PDB entry 9H9R | electron microscopy, 8.20 A resolution (very low resolution: no residue pairs are listed; an interface is given only as per-side residue counts) | chains O and V of the 42 polymer chains in the assembly

# Chain O
Name: Spindle pole body component
From: Candida albicans
UniProt: Q59PZ2 (Q59PZ2_CANAL); numbering as in UniProt (aligned over 1-871)
Sequence (896 residues; row label = number of the first residue in the row; numbers below 1 keep their minus sign (Met-24 is residue -24)):
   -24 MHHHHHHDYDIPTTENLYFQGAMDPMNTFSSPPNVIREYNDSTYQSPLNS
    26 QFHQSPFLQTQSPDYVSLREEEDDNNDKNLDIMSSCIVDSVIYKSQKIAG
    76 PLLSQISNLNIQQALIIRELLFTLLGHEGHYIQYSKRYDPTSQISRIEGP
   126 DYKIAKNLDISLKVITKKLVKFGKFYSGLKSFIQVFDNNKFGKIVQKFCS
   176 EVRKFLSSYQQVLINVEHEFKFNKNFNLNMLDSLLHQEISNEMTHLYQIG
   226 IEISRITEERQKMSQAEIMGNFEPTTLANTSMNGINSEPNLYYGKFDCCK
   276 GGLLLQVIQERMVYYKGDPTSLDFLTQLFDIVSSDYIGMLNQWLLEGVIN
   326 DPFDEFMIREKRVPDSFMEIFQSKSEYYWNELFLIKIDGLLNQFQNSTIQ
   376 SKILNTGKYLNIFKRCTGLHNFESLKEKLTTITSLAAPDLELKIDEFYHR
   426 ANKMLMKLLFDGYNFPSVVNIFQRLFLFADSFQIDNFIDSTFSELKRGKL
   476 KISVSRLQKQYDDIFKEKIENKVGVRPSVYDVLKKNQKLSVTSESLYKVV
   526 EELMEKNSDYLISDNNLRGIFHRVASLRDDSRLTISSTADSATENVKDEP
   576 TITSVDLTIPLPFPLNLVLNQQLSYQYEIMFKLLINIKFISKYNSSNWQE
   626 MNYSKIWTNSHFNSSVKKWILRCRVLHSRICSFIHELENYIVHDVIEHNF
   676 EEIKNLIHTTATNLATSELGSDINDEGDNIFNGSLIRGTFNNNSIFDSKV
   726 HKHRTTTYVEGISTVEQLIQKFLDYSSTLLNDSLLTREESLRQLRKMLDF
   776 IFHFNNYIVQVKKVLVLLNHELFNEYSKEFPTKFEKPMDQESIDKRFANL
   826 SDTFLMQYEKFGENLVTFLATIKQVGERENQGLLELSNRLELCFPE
Not modelled in the structure: -24 to 36, 46-53, 238-275, 530-572, 805-813, 870-871
Differences from the reference sequence: initiating methionine (-24); expression tag (-23 to 0)

# Chain V
Name: Spc98p
From: Candida albicans
UniProt: A0A1D8PS42 (A0A1D8PS42_CANAL); residue numbers follow UniProt; this construct covers 1-785
Sequence (810 residues; numbered -24 to 785; the number before each row is that of its first residue; numbers below 1 keep their minus sign (Met-24 is residue -24)):
   -24 MHHHHHHDYDIPTTENLYFQGAMDPMALNKVQLIKLYSNRLVKSLVPVEF
    26 GEAFIQSIINDLQTTLLNTSSEEQNLSIIINKLKMQFLSNNLKNEWVEFQ
    76 NIVNSLSKFKSLDQICNYLAFLDALRDEKPEDILSTSTASLSPGKQNVMI
   126 NTVNTALTLSQLIEPYYDTLSEQTILTYLPYTMLGSDSKIFTFSNNYTRL
   176 EIPKDINNSFSSLLREVFEFAILYKQLAIVVDRYKGTLVSAIKTAYIAIL
   226 EAQLNKYVNDINNIFNNKPNSILVVYNSIFPWISILRFLYRVSNRLNRLD
   276 GYEFLTFIYSFTNHGDPKIRGIAVTAFTEVVKPYYNIVEHWIVKGELIDN
   326 NNEFFIIFDQEQNEFNSIIKLLPKKIPAFIKSSDKIFQIGKTLIFLNKYC
   376 RELKWVNQYNVKYSAILFNNHQGLASMTTNEMIKLIDSQYNEILTFLTQI
   426 IQGNNKLFTHVYNFKRFYFMETNDFIDAIMVKGKDVFNESSVNISSTYLR
   476 KVLQDAIQISSVKNFEYVDRLDSRVLNPQHGNLGWESFTIEYKIDDLPMS
   526 YLFEGHQHLQYLKMFHFLWKLRQLNNLLNWHFEMFNELNHNVVTKLSSRN
   576 RRPLAKSLSIITSIRFHFTQFLNELIAYLSYDVIEENFQQHIVRKLFYNK
   626 NDQDLLLNKSFMNLSEIDPNNDLPKFNVNLLTIDELVELHGTYIDSIINS
   676 SLLNEKLKGNETNISYIDQIFNILQTIFNFINTSQEFYSLVCTFGLLVRS
   726 DSNANKIELEQDQEDLEFQLHKIKRKIYKDIYQHDYKRQLNDLKNDLNRD
   776 YNLKDLSKLL
Not modelled in the structure: -24 to 131, 146-147, 682-686, 724-735
Differences from the reference sequence: initiating methionine (-24); expression tag (-23 to 0); conflict Val123 (Leu in A0A1D8PS42), Cys717 (Val in A0A1D8PS42)

# Chain O / chain V interface
At this resolution (8 A) residue pairs are not listed: 21 residues of chain O and 18 of chain V lie at the interface.

# Summary
The interface between chain O and chain V involves 21 residues on one side and 18 on the other.
Here chain O is Spindle pole body component and chain V is Spc98p, both from Candida albicans. Entry 9H9R
(Full gamma-tubulin ring complex composed of the Candida albicans gamma-tubulin small complex in complex with
Spc72 ...) was determined by electron microscopy together with 9H9P and 9H9Q from the same study.
